PDB entry 4IF6 | X-ray diffraction, 2.25 A resolution | chains A and B

[Chain A]
Molecule: NAD-dependent protein deacetylase sirtuin-1
Source organism: Homo sapiens
Notes: EC 3.5.1.-
UniProtKB: Q96EB6 (SIR1_HUMAN); numbering as in UniProt (aligned over 234-510)
Sequence (281 residues; numbered -4 to 510; 234 numbers in that range are skipped by the numbering (no residue carries them; nothing is unmodelled there); the number before each row is that of its first residue; numbers below 1 keep their minus sign (Gly-4 is residue -4)):
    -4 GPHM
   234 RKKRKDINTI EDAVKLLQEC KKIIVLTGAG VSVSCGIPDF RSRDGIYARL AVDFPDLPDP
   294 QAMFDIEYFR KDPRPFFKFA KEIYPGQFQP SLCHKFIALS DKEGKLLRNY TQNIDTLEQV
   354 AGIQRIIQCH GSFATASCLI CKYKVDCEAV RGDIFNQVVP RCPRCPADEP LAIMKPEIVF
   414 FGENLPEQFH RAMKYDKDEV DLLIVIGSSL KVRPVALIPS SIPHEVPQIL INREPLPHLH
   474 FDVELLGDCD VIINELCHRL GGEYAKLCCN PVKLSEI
Disordered / not traced: -4 to -2
Differences from the reference sequence: expression tag (-4 to -1)
Ion coordination: Zn2+: Cys371, Cys374, Cys395, Cys398
Ligand contacts: adenosine-5-diphosphoribose (APR): Gly261, Ala262, Gly263, Val266, Asp272, Phe273, Arg274, Ser275, Tyr280, Gln345, Asn346, His363, Phe414, Gly440, Ser441, Ser442, Leu443, Val445, Asn465, Arg466, Glu467, Gly480, Asp481, Cys482
Swiss-Prot annotation at these positions:
  - region: Ile256 to Leu259 (Required for interaction with the sumoylated form of CCAR2)
  - motif: Ala425 to Asp431 (Nuclear export signal)
  - active site: His363 (Proton acceptor)
  - binding site (NAD(+)): Gln345 to Asp348, Gly440 to Ser442, Asn465 to Glu467, Cys482
  - binding site (Zn(2+)): Cys371, Cys374, Cys395, Cys398
  - modified residue: Lys238 (N6-acetyllysine), Lys377 (N6-acetyllysine), Cys395 (S-nitrosocysteine), Cys398 (S-nitrosocysteine), Lys430 (N6-acetyllysine)
  - mutagenesis: Lys235 (K235R: Impairs in vitro methylation by SETD7; when associated with R-233, R-236 and R-238), Lys236 (K236R: Impairs in vitro methylation by SETD7; when associated with R-233, R-235 and R-238), Lys238 (K238R: Impairs in vitro methylation by SETD7; when associated with R-233, R-235a and R-236), Ile256 to Ile257 (Loss of interaction with the sumoylated form of CCAR2. No effect on its deacetylation activity), His363 (H363Y: Loss of function; abolishes both protein deacetylase, delactylase and decrotonylase activities. Reduces the interaction with CCAR2 and APEX1. Increases acetylation of APEX1), Phe474 (F474A: Abolishes phosphorylation at Ser-47, restores deacetylation activity and inhibits DNA damage-induced apoptosis)

[Chain B]
Molecule: NAD-dependent protein deacetylase sirtuin-1
Source organism: Homo sapiens
UniProtKB: Q96EB6 (SIR1_HUMAN); residue numbers follow UniProt; this construct covers 641-665
Sequence (31 residues; numbered -6 to 665; 641 numbers in that range are skipped by the numbering (no residue carries them; nothing is unmodelled there); the number before each row is that of its first residue; numbers below 1 keep their minus sign (Gly-6 is residue -6)):
    -6 GPHMGS
   641 QYLFLPPNRY IFHGAEVYSD SEDDV
Disordered / not traced: 661-665
Differences from the reference sequence: expression tag (-6 to -1)
Swiss-Prot annotation at these positions:
  - modified residue (Phosphoserine): Ser659, Ser661
  - mutagenesis: Ser659 (S659A: Reduces in vitro phosphorylation by CaMK2; when associated with S-661. Greatly reduces in vivo phosphorylation; when associated with A-661), Ser661 (S661A: Reduces in vitro phosphorylation by CaMK2; when associated with S-659. Greatly reduces in vivo phosphorylation; when associated with A-659)

[Interface between chain A and chain B]
Residue-residue contacts (35; chain A residue first):
  Lys236(A) - Asn648(B)
  Asn241(A) - Pro647(B)
  Asn241(A) - Asn648(B)
  Asn241(A) - Tyr650(B)
  Thr242(A) - Tyr650(B)
  Ile243(A) - Tyr650(B)  hydrogen bond (backbone-side chain)
  Ile243(A) - Phe652(B)  hydrophobic
  Arg276(A) - Glu656(B)  salt bridge
  Arg276(A) - Ser659(B)
  Arg466(A) - Gly654(B)
  Arg466(A) - Ala655(B)
  Arg466(A) - Glu656(B)  hydrogen bond (backbone-backbone)
  Glu467(A) - Glu656(B)
  Pro468(A) - Arg649(B)
  Phe474(A) - Asn648(B)
  Asp475(A) - Asn648(B)  hydrogen bond (backbone-side chain)
  Val476(A) - Asn648(B)
  Glu477(A) - Asn648(B)  hydrogen bond (backbone-backbone)
  Glu477(A) - Arg649(B)  salt bridge
  Glu477(A) - Tyr650(B)  hydrogen bond (backbone-backbone)
  Leu478(A) - Tyr650(B)
  Leu479(A) - Arg649(B)
  Leu479(A) - Tyr650(B)  hydrogen bond (backbone-backbone)
  Leu479(A) - Ile651(B)
  Leu479(A) - Phe652(B)  hydrogen bond (backbone-backbone)
  Leu479(A) - Ala655(B)
  Gly480(A) - Phe652(B)
  Gly480(A) - His653(B)
  Gly480(A) - Gly654(B)
  Gly480(A) - Ala655(B)
  Asp481(A) - His653(B)  salt bridge
  Asp481(A) - Gly654(B)
  Val484(A) - Pro-5(B)  hydrophobic
  Val484(A) - Gly-2(B)
  Ile485(A) - Phe652(B)  hydrophobic
Interface residues without a listed pair, chain A (21 interface residues in all): Glu244, Glu488, Arg492
Interface residues without a listed pair, chain B (15 interface residues in all): Ser-1, Tyr642

[Summary]
Chain A and chain B form an interface of 21 and 15 residues respectively; the contacts include 7 hydrogen
bonds and 3 salt bridges. Polar pairs include Arg276(A)-Glu656(B), Glu477(A)-Arg649(B) and
Asp481(A)-His653(B). Chain A binds adenosine-5-diphosphoribose.
Here chain A is NAD-dependent protein deacetylase sirtuin-1 and chain B is NAD-dependent protein deacetylase
sirtuin-1, both from Homo sapiens. Entry 4IF6 (Structure of NAD-dependent protein deacetylase sirtuin-1
(closed state, 2.25 A)) was determined by X-ray diffraction.
